PDB entry 1F6P | X-ray diffraction, 2.25 A resolution | chains A and D of the 4 polymer chains in the assembly

[Chain A (and D)]
Name: N-acetyl neuraminate lyase
From: Haemophilus influenzae
Notes: EC 4.1.3.3; chain D of this document is another copy of the same molecule, construct and numbering; everything in this record applies to it too
UniProt: P44539 (NANA_HAEIN); residue numbers follow UniProt; this construct covers 1-293
Amino-acid sequence (293 residues; numbered 1 to 293; the number before each row is that of its first residue):
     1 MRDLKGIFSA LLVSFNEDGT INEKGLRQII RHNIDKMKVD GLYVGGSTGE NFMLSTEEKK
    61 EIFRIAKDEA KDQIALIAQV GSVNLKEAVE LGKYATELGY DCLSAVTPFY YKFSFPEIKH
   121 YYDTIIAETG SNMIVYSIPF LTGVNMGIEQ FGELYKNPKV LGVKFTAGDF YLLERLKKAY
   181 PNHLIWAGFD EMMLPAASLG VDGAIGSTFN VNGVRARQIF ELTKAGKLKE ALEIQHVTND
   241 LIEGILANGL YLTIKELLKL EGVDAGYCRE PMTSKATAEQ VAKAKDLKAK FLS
Curated features (UniProtKB/Swiss-Prot):
  - active site: Tyr136 (Proton donor), Lys164 (Schiff-base intermediate with substrate)
  - binding site (aceneuramate): Ser47, Thr48, Thr166, Gly188, Asp190, Glu191, Ser207

[Interface between chain A and chain D]
Pairs across the interface - 59 pairs, chain A then chain D:
  Asp18(A) - Lys86(D)  hydrogen bond (backbone-side chain)
  Ser47(A) - Tyr110(D)  hydrogen bond
  Ser47(A) - Tyr111(D)  hydrogen bond (backbone-side chain)
  Glu50(A) - Tyr111(D)
  Asn51(A) - Tyr111(D)  hydrogen bond (backbone-side chain)
  Phe52(A) - Val83(D)
  Phe52(A) - Tyr110(D)  hydrophobic
  Phe52(A) - Tyr111(D)
  Met53(A) - Val83(D)
  Met53(A) - Asn84(D)
  Met53(A) - Tyr111(D)  hydrophobic
  Leu54(A) - Asn84(D)
  Ser55(A) - Asn84(D)
  Val83(A) - Phe52(D)
  Val83(A) - Met53(D)
  Val83(A) - Pro271(D)
  Asn84(A) - Met53(D)
  Asn84(A) - Leu54(D)  hydrogen bond (side chain-backbone)
  Asn84(A) - Ser55(D)
  Asn84(A) - Arg269(D)
  Lys86(A) - Asp18(D)  hydrogen bond (side chain-backbone)
  Lys86(A) - Gly19(D)
  Lys86(A) - Arg269(D)
  Phe109(A) - Phe109(D)  hydrophobic
  Phe109(A) - Tyr110(D)  hydrophobic
  Tyr110(A) - Ser47(D)  hydrogen bond
  Tyr110(A) - Phe52(D)  hydrophobic
  Tyr110(A) - Phe109(D)  hydrophobic
  Tyr110(A) - Ile138(D)
  Tyr110(A) - Leu141(D)
  Tyr111(A) - Ser47(D)  hydrogen bond (side chain-backbone)
  Tyr111(A) - Glu50(D)
  Tyr111(A) - Asn51(D)
  Tyr111(A) - Phe52(D)  hydrogen bond (side chain-backbone)
  Tyr111(A) - Met53(D)  hydrophobic
  Tyr111(A) - Tyr251(D)
  Tyr111(A) - Met272(D)  hydrophobic
  Lys112(A) - Phe140(D)  hydrogen bond (side chain-backbone)
  Phe113(A) - Pro271(D)  hydrophobic
  Phe113(A) - Met272(D)  hydrophobic
  Glu117(A) - Pro271(D)
  Glu117(A) - Thr273(D)  hydrogen bond
  His120(A) - Glu270(D)  salt bridge
  Ile138(A) - Tyr110(D)
  Phe140(A) - Lys112(D)
  Leu141(A) - Tyr110(D)
  Tyr251(A) - Tyr111(D)
  Arg269(A) - Asn84(D)
  Arg269(A) - Lys86(D)
  Glu270(A) - Leu85(D)
  Glu270(A) - His120(D)  salt bridge
  Pro271(A) - Val83(D)
  Pro271(A) - Leu85(D)
  Pro271(A) - Phe113(D)  hydrophobic
  Pro271(A) - Glu117(D)
  Met272(A) - Tyr111(D)  hydrophobic
  Met272(A) - Phe113(D)  hydrophobic
  Met272(A) - Glu117(D)
  Thr273(A) - Glu117(D)  hydrogen bond
Other interface residues (no listed pair), chain A (35 interface residues in all): Gly19, Thr20, Leu85, Val106, Pro108, Tyr121, Tyr136, Thr142
Other interface residues (no listed pair), chain D (36 interface residues in all): Thr20, Gly46, Val106, Pro108, Tyr121, Tyr136, Thr142

[Summary]
35 residues of chain A and 36 residues of chain D are in contact; the contacts include 12 hydrogen bonds and 2
salt bridges. Among the polar pairs are His120(A)-Glu270(D), Asp18(A)-Lys86(D) and Ser47(A)-Tyr110(D).
Both chains are N-acetyl neuraminate lyase (Haemophilus influenzae). Entry 1F6P (Crystal structure analysis of
N-acetylneuraminate lyase from haemophilus influenzae: crystal form III) was determined by X-ray diffraction
(same publication as 1F5Z, 1F6K, 1F73, 1F74 and 1F7B).
